Entry 8V41 (electron microscopy, 5.60 A resolution (low resolution: residue-level contacts below are approximate; hydrogen-bond / salt-bridge calls are withheld)); this record covers chains f and W of the 42 polymer chains in the assembly.

[Chain f (and W)]
Protein: Sheath (CD1363)
From: Clostridioides difficile
Notes: chain W of this document is another copy of the same molecule, construct and numbering; everything in this record applies to it too
UniProt: A0A9Q7ZU73 (A0A9Q7ZU73_CLODI); residue numbers follow UniProt; this construct covers 1-354
Amino-acid sequence (354 residues; row label = number of the first residue in the row):
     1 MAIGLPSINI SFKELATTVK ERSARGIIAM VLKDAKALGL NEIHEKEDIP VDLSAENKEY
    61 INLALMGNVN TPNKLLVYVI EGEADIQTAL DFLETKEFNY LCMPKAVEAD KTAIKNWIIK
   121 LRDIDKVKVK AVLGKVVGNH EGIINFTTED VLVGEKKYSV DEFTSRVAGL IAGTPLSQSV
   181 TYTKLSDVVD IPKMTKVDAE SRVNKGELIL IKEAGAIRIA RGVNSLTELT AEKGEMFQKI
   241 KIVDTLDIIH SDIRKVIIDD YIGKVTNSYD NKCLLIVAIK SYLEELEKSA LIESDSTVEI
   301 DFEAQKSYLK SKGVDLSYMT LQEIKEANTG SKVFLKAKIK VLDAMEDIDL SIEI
Disordered / not traced: 1-3

[How chain f and chain W interact]
Contacting residue pairs (9):
  Ile124(f) - Asn9(W)
  Lys126(f) - Asn9(W)
  Thr230(f) - Glu14(W)
  Glu232(f) - Glu14(W)
  Glu232(f) - Leu15(W)
  Glu232(f) - Ala16(W)
  Lys233(f) - Glu14(W)
  Phe237(f) - Phe12(W)
  His250(f) - Ile10(W)
Other interface residues (no listed pair), chain f (8 interface residues in all): Asp123
Other interface residues (no listed pair), chain W (7 interface residues in all): Ser11

[Summary]
8 residues of chain f face 7 of chain W across their interface.
Chain f and chain W are both Sheath (CD1363) (Clostridioides difficile); the structure, CryoEM Structure of
Diffocin - postcontracted - Baseplate - transitional state, was determined by electron microscopy, deposited
together with 8V3T, 8V3W, 8V3X, 8V3Z, 8V40 and 8V43.
